9JTL - chain A; structure by electron microscopy, 3.40 A resolution.

Chain A:
Molecule: Glucose-6-phosphatase catalytic subunit 1, GS linker-HRV3C-GFP-twin strep
Organism: Homo sapiens
Notes: EC 3.1.3.9
UniProt: P35575 (G6PC1_HUMAN); residues 1-357 carry their UniProt numbers (357 of 648 residues fall inside the UniProt entry; the rest is not from it)
Chain sequence (648 residues; each row starts with the number of its first residue):
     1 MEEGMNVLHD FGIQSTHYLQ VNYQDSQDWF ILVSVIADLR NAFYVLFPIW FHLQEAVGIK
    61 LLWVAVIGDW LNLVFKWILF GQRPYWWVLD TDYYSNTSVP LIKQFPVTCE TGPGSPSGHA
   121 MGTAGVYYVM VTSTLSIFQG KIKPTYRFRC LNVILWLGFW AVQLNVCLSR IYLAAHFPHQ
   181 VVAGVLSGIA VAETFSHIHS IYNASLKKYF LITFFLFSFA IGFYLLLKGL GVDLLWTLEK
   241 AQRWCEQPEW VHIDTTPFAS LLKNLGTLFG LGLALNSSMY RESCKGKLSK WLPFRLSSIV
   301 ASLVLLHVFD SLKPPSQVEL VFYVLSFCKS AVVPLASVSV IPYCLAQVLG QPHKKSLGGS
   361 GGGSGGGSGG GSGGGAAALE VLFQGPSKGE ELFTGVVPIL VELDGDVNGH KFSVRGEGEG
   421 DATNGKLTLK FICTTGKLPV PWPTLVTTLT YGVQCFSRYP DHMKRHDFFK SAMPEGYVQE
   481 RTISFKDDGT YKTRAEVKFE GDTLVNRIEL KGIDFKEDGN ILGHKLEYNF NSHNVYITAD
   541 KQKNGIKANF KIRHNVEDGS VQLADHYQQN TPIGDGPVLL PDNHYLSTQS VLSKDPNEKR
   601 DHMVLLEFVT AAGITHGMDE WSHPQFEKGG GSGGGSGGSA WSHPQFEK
Disordered / not traced: 142-146, 352-648
Disulfides: Cys109-Cys245
Small-molecule neighbours: phosphatidyl serine (P5S; O-[(R)-{[(2R)-2,3-bis(octadecanoyloxy)propyl]oxy}(hydroxy)phosphoryl]-L-serine): Val35, Ile36, Asp38, Arg40, Asn41, Val45, Leu46, Tyr127, Asp310
What the authors report for this chain:
  - post-translational modification sites: Asn96 (citing earlier work)
  - mutagenesis - K76N, S117A, R170Q, H176A, H176N: abolished catalytic activity
  - mutagenesis - D38A, D69A, R83Q, E110A: decreased catalytic activity
  - mutagenesis - D38A, D69A, K76R, R83K, R83Q: decreased expression
  - catalytic residues: Ser117, His119, His176 (proposed by the authors, not directly observed)
  - conformationally variable residues: His176
  - mutagenesis - V35C, R40A: decreased stability
  - disease-associated variants - Q20R, R83C, R83I, T108I, H119D, H119L: abolished catalytic activity (citing earlier work)
  - disease-associated variants - P113L, G266V, G270R, G270V: decreased expression (citing earlier work)
  - disease-associated variants - M5R, T16A, T111I, G118D, G125R, R149Q, W236R, A241T, T255I, P257L, A331V: decreased catalytic activity (citing earlier work)
  - disease-associated variants - G118D, A331V: unchanged expression (citing earlier work)
  - disease-associated variants - C109Y: decreased localization (citing earlier work)
  - disease-associated variants - L211P, L225P, A274T, A274V: decreased stability (proposed by the authors, not directly observed)
  - mutagenesis - D254A, T255A, K263A: unchanged expression

Summary:
Bound to chain A: phosphatidyl serine. The paper reports catalytic residues Ser117, His119 and His176; D38A,
D69A and R83Q, among others, reduce catalytic activity; 42 substitutions were tested in all.
Chain A is Glucose-6-phosphatase catalytic subunit 1, GS linker-HRV3C-GFP-twin strep (Homo sapiens); the
structure, Human glucose 6 phosphate catalytic subunit 1 (hG6PC1) in apo state, was determined by electron
microscopy together with 9JTM, 9JTN and 9JTO from the same study.
